PDB entry 3HBL | X-ray diffraction, 2.71 A resolution | chains A and B of the 4 polymer chains in the assembly

== Chain A (and B) ==
Protein: Pyruvate carboxylase
Source organism: Staphylococcus aureus subsp. aureus Mu50
Notes: chain B of this document is another copy of the same molecule, construct and numbering; everything in this record applies to it too
Reference sequence: Q99UY8 (Q99UY8_STAAM); the construct lacks a stretch of the UniProt sequence and is renumbered around it, so the offset changes along the chain: 34-315 = UniProt 1-282; 317-357 = UniProt 283-323; 358-362 = UniProt 326-330; 363-513 = UniProt 332-482; 5 more segments
Amino-acid sequence (1150 residues; each row starts with the number of its first residue; note: 5 numbers in that range are skipped by the numbering (no residue carries them; nothing is unmodelled there); a row labelled like 357A-357B holds insertion residues (357A, then the next letters in order)):
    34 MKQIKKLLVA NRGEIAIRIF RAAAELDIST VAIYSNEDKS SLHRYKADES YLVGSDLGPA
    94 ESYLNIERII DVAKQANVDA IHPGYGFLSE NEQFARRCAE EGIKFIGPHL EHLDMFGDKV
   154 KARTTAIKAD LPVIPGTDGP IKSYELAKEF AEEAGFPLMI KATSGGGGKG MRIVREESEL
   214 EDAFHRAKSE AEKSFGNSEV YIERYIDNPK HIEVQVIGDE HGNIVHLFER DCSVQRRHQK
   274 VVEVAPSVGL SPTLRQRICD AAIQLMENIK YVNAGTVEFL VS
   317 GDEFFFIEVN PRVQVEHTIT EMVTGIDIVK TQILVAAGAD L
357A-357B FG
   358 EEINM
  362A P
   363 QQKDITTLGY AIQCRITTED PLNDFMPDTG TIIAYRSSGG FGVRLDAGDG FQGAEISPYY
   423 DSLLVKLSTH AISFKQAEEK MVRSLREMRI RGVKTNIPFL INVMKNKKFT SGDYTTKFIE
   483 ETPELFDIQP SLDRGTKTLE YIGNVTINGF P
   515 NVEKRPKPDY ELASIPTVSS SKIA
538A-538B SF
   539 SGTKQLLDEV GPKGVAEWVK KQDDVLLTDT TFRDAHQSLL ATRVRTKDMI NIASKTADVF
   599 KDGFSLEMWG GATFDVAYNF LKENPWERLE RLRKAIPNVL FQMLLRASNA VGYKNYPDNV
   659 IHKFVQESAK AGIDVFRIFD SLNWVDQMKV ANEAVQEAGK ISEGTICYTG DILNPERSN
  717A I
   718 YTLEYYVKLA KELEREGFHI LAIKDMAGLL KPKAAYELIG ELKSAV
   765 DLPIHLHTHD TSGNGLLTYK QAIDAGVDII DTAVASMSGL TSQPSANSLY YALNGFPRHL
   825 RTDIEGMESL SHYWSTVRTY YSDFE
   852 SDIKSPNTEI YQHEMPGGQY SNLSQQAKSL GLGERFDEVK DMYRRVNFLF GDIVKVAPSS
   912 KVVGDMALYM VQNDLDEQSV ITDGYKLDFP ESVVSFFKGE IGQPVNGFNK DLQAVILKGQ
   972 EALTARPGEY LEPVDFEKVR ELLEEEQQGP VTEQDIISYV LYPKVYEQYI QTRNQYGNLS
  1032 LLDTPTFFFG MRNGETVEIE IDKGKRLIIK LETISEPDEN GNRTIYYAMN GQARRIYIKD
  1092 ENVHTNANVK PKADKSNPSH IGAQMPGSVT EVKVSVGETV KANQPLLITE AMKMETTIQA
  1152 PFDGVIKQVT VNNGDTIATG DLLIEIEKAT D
Not modelled in the structure: 34-35, 198-204, 226-231, 1179-1182 (chain B: 34-35, 169-238, 1179-1182)
Covalent attachments: 5-(hexahydro-2-oxo-1H-thieno[3,4-d]imidazol-6-yl)pentanal (BTI) linked to Lys-1144
Differences from the reference sequence: engineered mutation Ala-908 (Thr876 in Q99UY8)
Ion coordination: Mn2+ near Asp-572 (its only coordinating residue here)
Residues lining bound ligands: BTI (5-(hexahydro-2-oxo-1H-thieno[3,4-d]imidazol-6-yl)pentanal): Tyr-503, Asn-506, Val-507, Gly-511, Phe-512, Pro-513, Asn-617, Phe-618, Lys-620, Leu-1030, Phe-1038
Reported in the primary citation:
  - mutagenesis - R644A, R644K, Y651A, Q870A (2-fold), T908A (> 30-fold), S911A, K912T: decreased catalytic activity
  - binding site for BTI: Ala-610, Tyr-651, Ser-911, Lys-912
  - disease-associated variants - R451C: decreased catalytic activity (citing earlier work)
  - mutagenesis - Y1077A: abolished catalytic activity (citing earlier work)

== Chain A / chain B interface ==
Contacting residue pairs - 31 pairs, chain A then chain B:
  Asn-510(A) / Lys-1144(B)  hydrogen bond (backbone-side chain)
  Gly-511(A) / Lys-1144(B)  hydrogen bond (backbone-side chain)
  Phe-512(A) / Lys-1144(B)
  Pro-513(A) / Met-1143(B)
  Pro-513(A) / Lys-1144(B)
  Pro-513(A) / Met-1145(B)  hydrophobic
  Asn-515(A) / Met-1143(B)  hydrogen bond (backbone-backbone)
  Asn-515(A) / Met-1145(B)
  Val-516(A) / Met-1143(B)
  Glu-517(A) / Met-1143(B)
  Lys-879(A) / Gln-1115(B)
  Leu-881(A) / Pro-1152(B)
  Glu-885(A) / Lys-1106(B)
  Gln-923(A) / Asn-1134(B)
  Gln-923(A) / Pro-1152(B)
  His-1095(A) / Gly-1165(B)  hydrogen bond (side chain-backbone)
  Lys-1106(A) / Glu-885(B)
  Ser-1107(A) / Glu-885(B)
  Asn-1134(A) / Leu-881(B)
  Asn-1134(A) / Gln-923(B)  hydrogen bond
  Met-1143(A) / Phe-512(B)
  Met-1143(A) / Pro-513(B)
  Met-1143(A) / Asn-515(B)  hydrogen bond (backbone-backbone)
  Lys-1144(A) / Asn-510(B)
  Lys-1144(A) / Gly-511(B)  hydrogen bond (side chain-backbone)
  Lys-1144(A) / Phe-512(B)
  Lys-1144(A) / Pro-513(B)
  Met-1145(A) / Asn-515(B)
  Gln-1150(A) / Ser-880(B)
  Pro-1152(A) / Leu-881(B)
  Pro-1152(A) / Gln-923(B)
Also at the interface, not in a pair above, chain A (22 interface residues in all): Ser-880, Ala-1133
Also at the interface, not in a pair above, chain B (23 interface residues in all): Val-516, Glu-517, Gly-882, Thr-1096, Asn-1097, Gln-1150

== In short ==
22 residues of chain A face 23 of chain B across their interface, with 7 hydrogen bonds. Among the polar pairs
are Asn-510(A)/Lys-1144(B), Gly-511(A)/Lys-1144(B) and His-1095(A)/Gly-1165(B). From the paper: a binding site
for BTI at Ala-610(A), Tyr-651(A) and Ser-911(A) among others; R644A, R644K and Y651A of chain A, among
others, reduce catalytic activity; 9 substitutions were tested in all.
Chain A and chain B are both Pyruvate carboxylase (Staphylococcus aureus subsp. aureus Mu50); the structure,
Crystal Structure of S. aureus Pyruvate Carboxylase T908A Mutant, was determined by X-ray diffraction,
deposited together with 3HB9 and 3HO8.
